Entry 4YDM (X-ray diffraction, 1.25 A resolution); this record covers chains A and B.

Chain A (and B):
Name: Transthyretin
From: Homo sapiens
Notes: chain B of this document is another copy of the same molecule, construct and numbering; everything in this record applies to it too
UniProt: P02766 (TTHY_HUMAN); residues 1-127 here correspond to UniProt positions 21-147 (UniProt number = residue number + 20)
Amino-acid sequence (127 residues; numbered 1 to 127; the number before each row is that of its first residue):
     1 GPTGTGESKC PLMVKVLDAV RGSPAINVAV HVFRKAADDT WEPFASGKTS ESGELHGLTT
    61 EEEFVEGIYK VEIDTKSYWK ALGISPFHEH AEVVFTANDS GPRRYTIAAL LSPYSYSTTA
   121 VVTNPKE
Not modelled in the structure: 1-9, 126-127 (chain B: 1-9, 125-127)
Modified / non-standard residues: Lys15 (N~6~-sulfo-L-lysine; 4AK)
Ligand contacts: 4AJ (2,6-dichloro-4-[5-(3-hydroxyphenyl)-1,3,4-oxadiazol-2-yl]phenol): Lys15, Leu17, Thr106, Ala108, Ala109, Leu110, Ser117, Thr118, Thr119, Val121
UniProt features mapped onto this chain:
  - binding site (L-thyroxine): Glu54, Ser117
  - modified residue: Cys10 (Sulfocysteine), Glu42 (4-carboxyglutamate), Ser52 (Phosphoserine)
  - glycosylation: Asn98 (N-linked (GlcNAc...) asparagine)
What the authors report for this chain:
  - binding site for 4AJ: Leu110, Ser117, Thr119

Interface between chain A and chain B:
Residue-residue contacts (40; chain A residue first):
  Lys76(A) with Thr96(B)
  Phe87(A) with Phe95(B), hydrophobic; Thr96(B); Tyr105(B), hydrophobic; Ile107(B), hydrophobic; Ala120(B), hydrophobic; Val122(B), hydrophobic
  His88(A) with Val93(B); Val94(B)
  Glu89(A) with Val94(B), hydrogen bond (backbone-backbone); Thr96(B), hydrogen bond
  Glu92(A) with Glu92(B); Val94(B); Tyr116(B), hydrogen bond (backbone-side chain)
  Val93(A) with His88(B)
  Val94(A) with His88(B); Glu89(B), hydrogen bond (backbone-backbone); His90(B); Glu92(B)
  Phe95(A) with Phe87(B), hydrophobic
  Thr96(A) with Glu89(B), hydrogen bond
  Tyr105(A) with Phe87(B), hydrophobic
  Ile107(A) with Phe87(B), hydrophobic
  Tyr114(A) with Thr119(B), hydrogen bond (backbone-side chain); Ala120(B), hydrogen bond (backbone-backbone)
  Ser115(A) with Thr118(B), hydrogen bond (side chain-backbone); Thr119(B)
  Tyr116(A) with Glu92(B), hydrogen bond (side chain-backbone); Ser117(B); Thr118(B), hydrogen bond (backbone-backbone)
  Ser117(A) with Tyr116(B); Ser117(B), hydrogen bond
  Thr118(A) with Ser115(B), hydrogen bond (backbone-side chain); Tyr116(B), hydrogen bond (backbone-backbone)
  Thr119(A) with Tyr114(B), hydrogen bond (side chain-backbone); Ser115(B)
  Ala120(A) with Phe87(B), hydrophobic; Tyr114(B), hydrogen bond (backbone-backbone)
  Val122(A) with Phe87(B), hydrophobic; Tyr114(B), hydrophobic
Also at the interface, not in a pair above, chain A (21 interface residues in all): Ile68, His90
Also at the interface, not in a pair above, chain B (22 interface residues in all): Ile68, Lys70, Lys76

Summary:
21 residues of chain A face 22 of chain B across their interface; the contacts include 15 hydrogen bonds.
Among the polar pairs are Glu89(A)-Thr96(B), Glu92(A)-Tyr116(B) and Tyr114(A)-Thr119(B). Ligands of chain A:
compound 4AJ. UniProt lists L-thyroxine-binding residues Glu54(A) and Ser117(A) on chain A. From the paper: a
binding site for 4AJ at Leu110(A), Ser117(A) and Thr119(A).
Chain A and chain B are both Transthyretin (Homo sapiens); the structure, High resolution crystal structure of
human transthyretin bound to ligand and conjugates of
3-(5-(3,5-dichloro-4-hydroxyphenyl)-1,3,4-oxadiazol-2-yl)phenyl fluorosulfate, was determined by X-ray
diffraction, deposited together with 4YDN.
